PDB entry 4QKS | X-ray diffraction, 1.70 A resolution | chain A

Chain A:
Name: De novo protein 6XTRP/PV2
Chain sequence (132 residues; row label = number of the first residue in the row; note: 6 numbers in that range are skipped by the numbering (no residue carries them; nothing is unmodelled there)):
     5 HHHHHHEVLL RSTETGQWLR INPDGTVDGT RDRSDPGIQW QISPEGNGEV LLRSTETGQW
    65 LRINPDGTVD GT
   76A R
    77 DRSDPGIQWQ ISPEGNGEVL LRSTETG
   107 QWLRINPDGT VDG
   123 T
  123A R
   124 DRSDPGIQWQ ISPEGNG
Disordered / not traced: 5-9, 138-140
Reported in the primary citation:
  - contacts within the chain: Val-12/Trp-44 (hydrophobic contact), Leu-13/Trp-22 (hydrophobic contact), Arg-15/Trp-22 (hydrophobic contact), Leu-23/Trp-44 (hydrophobic contact), Ile-25/Trp-44 (hydrophobic contact), Trp-22/Arg-37 (hydrophobic contact), Trp-22/Ile-42 (hydrophobic contact)
  - conformationally variable residues (side-chain flip): Leu-14, Arg-15, Leu-23, Ile-25

In short:
The paper reports conformational variability at Leu-14, Arg-15 and Leu-23 among others; contacts within the
chain involving Val-12, Trp-44 and Leu-13 among others.
Chain A is De novo protein 6XTRP/PV2; the structure, Crystal Structure of 6xTrp/PV2: de novo designed
beta-trefoil architecture with symmetric primary structure (L22W/L44W/L64W/L85W/L108W/L132W his Primitive ...,
was determined by X-ray diffraction (same publication as 4QKR).
